PDB entry 8WGM | X-ray diffraction, 2.15 A resolution | chains A and B

[Chain A (and B)]
Protein: Bifunctional dihydrofolate reductase-thymidylate synthase
Source organism: Plasmodium falciparum VS/1
Notes: chain B of this document is another copy of the same molecule, construct and numbering; everything in this record applies to it too
UniProtKB: A7UD81 (A7UD81_PLAFA); numbering as in UniProt (aligned over 1-608)
Sequence (608 residues; row label = number of the first residue in the row):
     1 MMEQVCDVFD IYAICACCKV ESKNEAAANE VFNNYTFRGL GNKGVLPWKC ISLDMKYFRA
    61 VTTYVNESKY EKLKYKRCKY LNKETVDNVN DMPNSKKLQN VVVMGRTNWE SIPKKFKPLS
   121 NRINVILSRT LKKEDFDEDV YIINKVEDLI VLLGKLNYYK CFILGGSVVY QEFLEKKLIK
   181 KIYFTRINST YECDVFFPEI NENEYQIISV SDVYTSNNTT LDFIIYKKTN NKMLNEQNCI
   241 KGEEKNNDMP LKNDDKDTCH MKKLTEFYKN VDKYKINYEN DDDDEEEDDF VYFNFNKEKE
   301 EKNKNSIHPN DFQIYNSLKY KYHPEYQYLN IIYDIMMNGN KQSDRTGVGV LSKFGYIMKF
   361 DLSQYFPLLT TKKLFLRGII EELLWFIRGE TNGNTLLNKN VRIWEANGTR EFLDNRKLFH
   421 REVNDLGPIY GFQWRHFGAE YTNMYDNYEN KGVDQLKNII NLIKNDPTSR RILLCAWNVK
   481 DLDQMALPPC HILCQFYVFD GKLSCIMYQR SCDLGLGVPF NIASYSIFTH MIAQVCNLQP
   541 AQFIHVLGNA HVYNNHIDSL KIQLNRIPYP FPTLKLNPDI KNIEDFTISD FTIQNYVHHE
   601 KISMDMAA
Unresolved in the structure: 1, 23-25, 86-95, 230-283, 299-303, 606-608 (chain B: 1-2, 23-28, 90-96, 230-285, 298-303, 606-608)
Construct notes: conflict Ala26 (Gly in A7UD81), Ala27 (Lys in A7UD81), Ala28 (Lys in A7UD81); engineered mutation Ile51 (Asn in A7UD81), Arg59 (Cys in A7UD81), Asn108 (Ser in A7UD81), Leu164 (Ile in A7UD81)
Residues lining bound ligands:
  - NADPH (NDP; NADPH dihydro-nicotinamide-adenine-dinucleotide phosphate): Cys15, Ala16, Leu40, Gly41, Asn42, Gly44, Val45, Leu46, Trp48, Gly105, Arg106, Thr107, Asn108, Ser111, Leu127, Ser128, Arg129, Thr130, Leu131, Asn144, Lys145, Val146, Leu164, Gly165, Gly166, Ser167, Val168, Val169, Tyr170, Glu172, Val195
  - 2'-deoxyuridine 5'-monophosphate (UMP): Arg345, Cys490, His491, Gln509, Arg510, Ser511, Cys512, Asp513, Gly517, Val518, Asn521, His551, Tyr553
  - WCQ ((3E)-3-[[2-[3-[2,4-bis(azanyl)-6-ethyl-pyrimidin-5-yl]oxypropoxy]phenyl]methylidene]oxolan-2-one): Ile14, Cys15, Ala16, Leu46, Trp48, Asp54, Met55, Phe58, Asn108, Ser111, Ile112, Pro113, Phe116, Leu119, Arg122, Leu164, Tyr170, Thr185

[Chain A / chain B interface]
Contacting residue pairs (158):
  Leu53(A) with Phe295(B), hydrophobic; Asn296(B)
  Lys56(A) with Phe295(B); Asn296(B), hydrogen bond
  Tyr57(A) with Tyr292(B); Phe293(B); Phe295(B), hydrophobic
  Ala60(A) with Phe295(B), hydrophobic
  Val61(A) with Tyr292(B), hydrophobic
  Tyr64(A) with Asp288(B); Val291(B), hydrophobic; Tyr292(B), hydrophobic
  Lys69(A) with Glu286(B), salt bridge; Glu287(B), salt bridge; Asp288(B), salt bridge
  Tyr159(A) with Asp288(B), hydrogen bond
  Lys160(A) with Asp288(B), salt bridge; Tyr292(B), hydrogen bond
  Lys181(A) with Glu286(B); Asp289(B), salt bridge
  Tyr183(A) with Asp289(B), hydrogen bond; Tyr292(B)
  Ser209(A) with Phe293(B)
  Val210(A) with Phe293(B)
  Ser211(A) with Phe293(B)
  Phe223(A) with Phe293(B); Phe295(B), hydrophobic
  Ile225(A) with Asp289(B)
  Asp284(A) with Lys69(B), hydrogen bond (backbone-side chain)
  Glu285(A) with Lys180(B), salt bridge; Lys181(B)
  Glu286(A) with Lys181(B), salt bridge; Ile208(B); Lys227(B), salt bridge; Lys319(B); Tyr320(B), hydrogen bond (backbone-side chain)
  Glu287(A) with Lys69(B), salt bridge
  Asp288(A) with Lys69(B), salt bridge; Tyr159(B), hydrogen bond; Lys160(B), salt bridge
  Asp289(A) with Lys181(B), salt bridge; Tyr183(B), hydrogen bond; Ile225(B)
  Phe290(A) with Tyr320(B); Tyr322(B)
  Val291(A) with Tyr64(B), hydrophobic
  Tyr292(A) with Tyr57(B); Val61(B), hydrophobic; Lys160(B), hydrogen bond; Tyr183(B)
  Phe293(A) with Tyr57(B); Ser209(B); Val210(B); Ser211(B); Phe223(B); Ile225(B), hydrophobic; Tyr320(B), hydrophobic; Tyr322(B), hydrophobic
  Phe295(A) with Leu53(B); Lys56(B); Tyr57(B), hydrophobic; Phe223(B), hydrophobic
  Asn296(A) with Leu53(B); Lys56(B), hydrogen bond
  Tyr320(A) with Glu286(B), hydrogen bond (side chain-backbone); Phe290(B)
  Tyr322(A) with Phe290(B); Phe293(B), hydrophobic
  Asn340(A) with Tyr497(B), hydrogen bond; Phe499(B)
  Lys341(A) with Phe499(B)
  Gln342(A) with Tyr497(B), hydrogen bond; Val498(B), hydrogen bond (side chain-backbone); Phe499(B)
  Ser343(A) with Thr468(B), hydrogen bond (backbone-side chain)
  Asp344(A) with Arg470(B), salt bridge
  Arg345(A) with Arg471(B)
  Ser352(A) with Tyr497(B), hydrogen bond
  Phe354(A) with Lys359(B), hydrogen bond (backbone-side chain); Gln495(B); Phe496(B); Tyr497(B), hydrophobic; Ser504(B); Cys505(B); Ile506(B), hydrophobic; Ile544(B)
  Gly355(A) with Lys359(B), hydrogen bond (backbone-side chain); Ile506(B)
  Lys359(A) with Phe354(B), hydrogen bond (side chain-backbone); Gly355(B), hydrogen bond (side chain-backbone)
  Arg416(A) with Arg471(B)
  Phe437(A) with Asn478(B); Val479(B), hydrophobic; Lys480(B)
  Gly438(A) with Lys480(B)
  Val453(A) with Val479(B), hydrophobic
  Gln455(A) with Val479(B)
  Thr468(A) with Ser343(B)
  Arg470(A) with Arg510(B), hydrogen bond (backbone-side chain); Ser511(B), hydrogen bond; Asn549(B); His551(B); Tyr553(B), hydrogen bond
  Arg471(A) with Arg345(B); Arg416(B); Pro488(B); Arg510(B)
  Leu473(A) with Trp477(B); Ile492(B), hydrophobic; Arg510(B)
  Cys475(A) with Trp477(B); Val479(B), hydrophobic
  Trp477(A) with Cys475(B)
  Asn478(A) with Phe437(B)
  Val479(A) with Phe437(B), hydrophobic; Val453(B), hydrophobic; Gln455(B)
  Lys480(A) with Phe437(B); Gly438(B), hydrogen bond (side chain-backbone)
  Pro488(A) with Arg471(B)
  Ile492(A) with Leu473(B), hydrophobic; Leu493(B), hydrophobic
  Leu493(A) with Ile492(B), hydrophobic; Leu493(B), hydrophobic
  Gln495(A) with Phe354(B); Tyr508(B), hydrogen bond; Arg510(B), hydrogen bond (side chain-backbone)
  Phe496(A) with Phe354(B)
  Tyr497(A) with Asn340(B), hydrogen bond; Gln342(B); Ser352(B), hydrogen bond; Lys353(B); Phe354(B), hydrophobic; Asn549(B)
  Val498(A) with Gln342(B), hydrogen bond (backbone-side chain)
  Phe499(A) with Asn340(B); Lys341(B); Gln342(B)
  Ser504(A) with Phe354(B)
  Cys505(A) with Phe354(B)
  Ile506(A) with Phe354(B), hydrophobic; Gly355(B); Tyr508(B); Gly548(B)
  Tyr508(A) with Gln495(B), hydrogen bond; Ile506(B)
  Arg510(A) with Arg470(B), hydrogen bond (side chain-backbone); Arg471(B); Leu473(B); Gln495(B), hydrogen bond (backbone-side chain)
  Ser511(A) with Arg470(B), hydrogen bond
  Ile544(A) with Phe354(B)
  Val546(A) with Val546(B), hydrophobic
  Gly548(A) with Ile506(B)
  Asn549(A) with Arg470(B); Tyr497(B)
  His551(A) with Arg470(B)
  Tyr553(A) with Arg470(B), hydrogen bond
Other interface residues (no listed pair), chain A (83 interface residues in all): Phe162, Ile208, Tyr214, Val350, Lys353, Tyr356, Ile357, Leu487, Leu547
Other interface residues (no listed pair), chain B (85 interface residues in all): Tyr12, Ala60, Phe162, Tyr214, Asp344, Val350, Tyr356, Ile357, Leu487, Leu547

[Summary]
83 residues of chain A face 85 of chain B across their interface, with 34 hydrogen bonds and 13 salt bridges.
Polar contacts include Lys69(A)-Glu286(B), Lys69(A)-Glu287(B) and Lys69(A)-Asp288(B). Ligands of chain A:
NADPH, 2'-deoxyuridine 5'-monophosphate and compound WCQ.
Chain A and chain B are both Bifunctional dihydrofolate reductase-thymidylate synthase (Plasmodium falciparum
VS/1); the structure, Quadruple mutant Plasmodium falciparum dihydrofolate reductase-thymidylate synthase
(PfDHFR-TS V1/S, N51I+C59R+S108N+I164L) complexed with LA1, NADPH and dUMP, was determined by X-ray
diffraction (same publication as 8WGN).
